7RLO - chains A and I of the 12 polymer chains in the assembly; structure by electron microscopy, 2.60 A resolution.

[Chain A]
Name: Translation initiation factor eIF-2B subunit epsilon
Source organism: Homo sapiens
Reference sequence: Q13144 (EI2BE_HUMAN); numbering as in UniProt (aligned over 1-721)
Sequence (721 residues; each row starts with the number of its first residue):
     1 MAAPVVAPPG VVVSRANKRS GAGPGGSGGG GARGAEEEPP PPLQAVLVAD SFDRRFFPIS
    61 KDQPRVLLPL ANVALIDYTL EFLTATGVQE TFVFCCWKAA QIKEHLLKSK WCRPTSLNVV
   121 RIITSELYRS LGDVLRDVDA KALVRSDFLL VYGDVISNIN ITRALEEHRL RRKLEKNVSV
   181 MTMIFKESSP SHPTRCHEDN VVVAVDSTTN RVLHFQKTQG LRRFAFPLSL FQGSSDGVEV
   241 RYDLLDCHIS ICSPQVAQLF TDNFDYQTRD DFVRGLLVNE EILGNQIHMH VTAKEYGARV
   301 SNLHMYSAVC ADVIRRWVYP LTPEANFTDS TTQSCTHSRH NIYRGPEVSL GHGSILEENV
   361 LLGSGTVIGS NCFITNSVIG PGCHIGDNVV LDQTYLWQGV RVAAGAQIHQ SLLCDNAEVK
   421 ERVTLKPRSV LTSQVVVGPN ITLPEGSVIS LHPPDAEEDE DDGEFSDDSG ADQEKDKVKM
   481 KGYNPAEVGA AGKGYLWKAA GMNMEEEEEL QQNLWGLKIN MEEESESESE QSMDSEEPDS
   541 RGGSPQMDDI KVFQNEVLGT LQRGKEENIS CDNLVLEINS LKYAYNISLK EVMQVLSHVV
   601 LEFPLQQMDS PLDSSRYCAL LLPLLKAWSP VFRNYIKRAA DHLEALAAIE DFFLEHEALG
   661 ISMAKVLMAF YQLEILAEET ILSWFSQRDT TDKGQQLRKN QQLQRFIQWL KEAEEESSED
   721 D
Not modelled in the structure: 1-40, 280-284, 460-721
UniProt features mapped onto this chain:
  - modified residue: Ala-2 (N-acetylalanine), Arg-19 (Omega-N-methylarginine), Ser-27 (Phosphoserine), Ser-130 (Phosphoserine), Thr-322 (Phosphothreonine), Ser-450 (Phosphoserine), Ser-466 (Phosphoserine), Ser-469 (Phosphoserine), Ser-532 (Phosphoserine), Ser-540 (Phosphoserine), Ser-544 (Phosphoserine), Ser-717 (Phosphoserine)
  - cross-link (Glycyl lysine isopeptide (Lys-Gly)): Lys-61 (interchain with G-Cter in ubiquitin), Lys-103 (interchain with G-Cter in ubiquitin), Lys-141 (interchain with G-Cter in ubiquitin), Lys-217 (interchain with G-Cter in ubiquitin)
  - natural variant: Asp-62 (D62V: In VWM5), Leu-68 (L68S: In VWM5), Val-73 (V73G: In VWM5), Ala-74 (A74T: In VWM5), Thr-91 (T91A: In VWM5), Leu-106 (L106F: In VWM5), Arg-113 (R113C: In VWM5; R113H: In VWM5), Arg-195 (R195C: In VWM5; R195H: In VWM5), Arg-269 (R269G: In VWM5; R269Q: In VWM5), Asp-270 (D270H: In VWM5), Arg-299 (R299H: In VWM5), Cys-310 (C310F: In VWM5), 9 further natural variant entries in UniProt

[Chain I]
Name: Translation initiation factor eIF-2B subunit gamma
Source organism: Homo sapiens
Reference sequence: Q9NR50 (EI2BG_HUMAN); numbering as in UniProt (aligned over 1-452)
Sequence (452 residues; numbered 1 to 452; the number before each row is that of its first residue):
     1 MEFQAVVMAV GGGSRMTDLT SSIPKPLLPV GNKPLIWYPL NLLERVGFEE VIVVTTRDVQ
    61 KALCAEFKMK MKPDIVCIPD DADMGTADSL RYIYPKLKTD VLVLSCDLIT DVALHEVVDL
   121 FRAYDASLAM LMRKGQDSIE PVPGQKGKKK AVEQRDFIGV DSTGKRLLFM ANEADLDEEL
   181 VIKGSILQKH PRIRFHTGLV DAHLYCLKKY IVDFLMENGS ITSIRSELIP YLVRKQFSSA
   241 SSQQGQEEKE EDLKKKELKS LDIYSFIKEA NTLNLAPYDA CWNACRGDRW EDLSRSQVRC
   301 YVHIMKEGLC SRVSTLGLYM EANRQVPKLL SALCPEEPPV HSSAQIVSKH LVGVDSLIGP
   361 ETQIGEKSSI KRSVIGSSCL IKDRVTITNC LLMNSVTVEE GSNIQGSVIC NNAVIEKGAD
   421 IKDCLIGSGQ RIEAKAKRVN EVIVGNDQLM EI
Not modelled in the structure: 11-23, 62-70, 80-82, 137-154, 236-260, 269-296, 335-452
UniProt features mapped onto this chain:
  - modified residue: Met-1 (N-acetylmethionine), Ser-260 (Phosphoserine)
  - natural variant: Leu-27 (L27Q: In VWM3), Gly-47 (G47E: In VWM3), Ala-87 (A87V: In VWM3), Arg-225 (R225Q: In VWM3), Ile-346 (I346T: In VWM3)

[How chain A and chain I interact]
Contacting residue pairs (45; chain A residue first):
  Pro-190(A) / Gln-188(I)
  Val-202(A) / Leu-187(I)  hydrophobic
  Ser-207(A) / Arg-194(I)
  Arg-222(A) / Gly-184(I)  hydrogen bond (backbone-backbone)
  Arg-223(A) / Val-181(I)
  Arg-223(A) / Ile-182(I)
  Phe-224(A) / Leu-180(I)
  Phe-224(A) / Val-181(I)
  Phe-224(A) / Ile-182(I)  hydrogen bond (backbone-backbone)
  Phe-224(A) / Leu-187(I)  hydrophobic
  Ala-225(A) / Glu-179(I)
  Ala-225(A) / Leu-180(I)
  Phe-226(A) / Glu-179(I)
  Phe-226(A) / Leu-180(I)  hydrogen bond (backbone-backbone)
  Phe-226(A) / Ile-182(I)  hydrophobic
  Leu-228(A) / Phe-157(I)  hydrophobic
  Leu-228(A) / Leu-176(I)  hydrophobic
  Leu-228(A) / Glu-178(I)
  Leu-228(A) / Glu-179(I)
  Leu-228(A) / Leu-180(I)
  Phe-231(A) / Phe-157(I)  hydrophobic
  Phe-231(A) / Leu-180(I)  hydrophobic
  Phe-231(A) / Phe-195(I)  hydrophobic
  Ser-235(A) / Thr-197(I)  hydrogen bond (backbone-side chain)
  Ser-235(A) / Gly-198(I)
  Asp-236(A) / Arg-194(I)  hydrogen bond (backbone-side chain)
  Asp-236(A) / Phe-195(I)
  Asp-236(A) / His-196(I)
  Gly-237(A) / Arg-194(I)
  Val-238(A) / Arg-194(I)
  Val-238(A) / Phe-195(I)  hydrogen bond (backbone-backbone)
  Glu-239(A) / Arg-192(I)  salt bridge
  Glu-239(A) / Ile-193(I)
  Glu-239(A) / Arg-194(I)
  Val-240(A) / Leu-187(I)  hydrophobic
  Val-240(A) / Pro-191(I)
  Val-240(A) / Arg-192(I)
  Val-240(A) / Ile-193(I)  hydrogen bond (backbone-backbone)
  Val-240(A) / Phe-195(I)  hydrophobic
  Arg-241(A) / Pro-191(I)
  Arg-241(A) / Arg-192(I)
  Tyr-242(A) / Leu-187(I)  hydrophobic
  Tyr-242(A) / Pro-191(I)  hydrogen bond (backbone-backbone)
  Asp-243(A) / Pro-191(I)
  Asp-243(A) / Arg-192(I)
Interface residues without a listed pair, chain A (20 interface residues in all): Pro-227
Interface residues without a listed pair, chain I (19 interface residues in all): Lys-183

[Overview]
Chain A and chain I form an interface of 20 and 19 residues respectively; the contacts include 8 hydrogen
bonds and 1 salt bridge. Among the polar pairs are Glu-239(A)/Arg-192(I), Ser-235(A)/Thr-197(I) and
Asp-236(A)/Arg-194(I).
Here chain A is Translation initiation factor eIF-2B subunit epsilon and chain I is Translation initiation
factor eIF-2B subunit gamma, both from Homo sapiens. Entry 7RLO (Structure of the human eukaryotic translation
initiation factor 2B (eIF2B) in complex with a viral protein ...) was determined by electron microscopy.
